Entry 1SVC (X-ray diffraction, 2.60 A resolution); this record covers chains D and P.

== Chain D ==
Molecule: 19-nt DNA strand
Sequence (19 nucleotides; numbered 1 to 19; the number before each row is that of its first residue):
     1 AGATGGGGAA TCCCCTAGA

== Chain P ==
Protein: Protein (nuclear factor kappa-B (nf-kb))
Source organism: Homo sapiens
Reference sequence: P19838 (NFKB1_HUMAN); residues 2-366 here = UniProt positions 2-366
Amino-acid sequence (365 residues; each row starts with the number of its first residue):
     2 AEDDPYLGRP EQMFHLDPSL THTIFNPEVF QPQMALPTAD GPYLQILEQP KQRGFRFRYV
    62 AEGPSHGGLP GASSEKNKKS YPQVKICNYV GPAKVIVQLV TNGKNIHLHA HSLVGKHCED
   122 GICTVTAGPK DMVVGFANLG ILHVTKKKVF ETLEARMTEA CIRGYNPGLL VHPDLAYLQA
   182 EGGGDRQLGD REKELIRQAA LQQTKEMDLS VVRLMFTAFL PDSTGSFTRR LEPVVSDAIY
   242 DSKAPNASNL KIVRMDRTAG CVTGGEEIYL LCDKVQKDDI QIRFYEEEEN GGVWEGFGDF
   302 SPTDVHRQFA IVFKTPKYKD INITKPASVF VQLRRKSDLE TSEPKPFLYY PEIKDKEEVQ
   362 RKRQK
Unresolved in the structure: 2-42, 354-366
Differences from the reference sequence: engineered mutation Ala62 (Cys in P19838)

== How chain D and chain P interact ==
Pairs across the interface - 26 pairs, chain D then chain P:
  DG7(D) - Arg308(P)  sugar contact
  DG8(D) - Lys278(P)  salt bridge to the phosphate
  DG8(D) - Arg308(P)  salt bridge to the phosphate
  DG8(D) - Gln309(P)  sugar contact
  DA9(D) - Pro246(P)  phosphate contact
  DA9(D) - Lys275(P)  salt bridge to the phosphate
  DA9(D) - Gln277(P)  hydrogen bond to the phosphate
  DA9(D) - Gln309(P)  hydrogen bond to the phosphate
  DA10(D) - Tyr60(P)  sugar contact
  DA10(D) - Lys147(P)  salt bridge to the phosphate
  DA10(D) - Pro246(P)  phosphate contact
  DT11(D) - Tyr60(P)  hydrogen bond to the phosphate
  DT11(D) - His144(P)  salt bridge to the phosphate
  DT11(D) - Thr146(P)  phosphate contact
  DT11(D) - Lys147(P)  hydrogen bond to the phosphate
  DT11(D) - Lys244(P)  hydrogen bond to the base
  DC12(D) - Arg57(P)  base contact
  DC12(D) - Tyr60(P)  base contact
  DC12(D) - Glu63(P)  base contact
  DC12(D) - Thr146(P)  phosphate contact
  DC12(D) - Lys244(P)  base contact
  DC13(D) - Arg57(P)  base contact
  DC13(D) - Arg59(P)  base contact
  DC13(D) - Ala62(P)  phosphate contact
  DC13(D) - Glu63(P)  hydrogen bond to the base
  DC14(D) - His67(P)  base contact
Also at the interface, not in a pair above, chain P (17 interface residues in all): Val145

== Overview ==
Chain D and chain P form an interface of 8 and 17 residues respectively; the contacts include 6 hydrogen bonds
and 5 salt bridges. Polar contacts include DT11(D)-Lys244(P), DC13(D)-Glu63(P) and DA9(D)-Gln277(P).
Here chain D is a 19-nt DNA strand and chain P is Protein (nuclear factor kappa-B (nf-kb)) (Homo sapiens).
Entry 1SVC (Nfkb P50 homodimer bound to DNA) was determined by X-ray diffraction.
